Entry 6H67 (electron microscopy, 3.60 A resolution); this record covers chains M and N of the 17 polymer chains in the assembly.

== Chain M ==
Name: DNA-directed RNA polymerase I subunit RPA49
From: Saccharomyces cerevisiae (strain ATCC 204508 / S288c)
Reference sequence: Q01080 (RPA49_YEAST); numbering as in UniProt (aligned over 1-415)
Amino-acid sequence (415 residues; row label = number of the first residue in the row):
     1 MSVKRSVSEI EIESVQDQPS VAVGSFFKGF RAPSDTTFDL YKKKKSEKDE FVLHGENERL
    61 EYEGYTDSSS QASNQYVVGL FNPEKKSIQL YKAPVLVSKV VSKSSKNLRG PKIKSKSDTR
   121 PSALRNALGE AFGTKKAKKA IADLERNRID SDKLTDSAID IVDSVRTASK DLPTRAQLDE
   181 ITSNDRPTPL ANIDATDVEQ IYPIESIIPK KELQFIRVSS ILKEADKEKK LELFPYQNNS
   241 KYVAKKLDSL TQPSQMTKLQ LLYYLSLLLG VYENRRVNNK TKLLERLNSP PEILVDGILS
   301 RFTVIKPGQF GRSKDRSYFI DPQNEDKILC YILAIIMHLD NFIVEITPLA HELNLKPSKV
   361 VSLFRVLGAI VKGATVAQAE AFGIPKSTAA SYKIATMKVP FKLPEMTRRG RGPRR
Disordered / not traced: 1-7, 116-415
UniProt features mapped onto this chain:
  - modified residue (Phosphoserine): Ser34, Ser151

== Chain N ==
Name: DNA-directed RNA polymerase I subunit RPA34
From: Saccharomyces cerevisiae (strain ATCC 204508 / S288c)
Reference sequence: P47006 (RPA34_YEAST); residue numbers follow UniProt; this construct covers 1-233
Amino-acid sequence (233 residues; numbered 1 to 233; the number before each row is that of its first residue):
     1 MSKLSKDYVS DSDSDDEVIS NEFSIPDGFK KCKHLKNFPL NGDNKKKAKQ QQVWLIKFPS
    61 NVDISKLKSL PVDFESSTTM TIDKHDYKIM DDTDIESSLT QDNLSNMTLL VPSESKESLK
   121 IASTAKDNAP LQFDKVFSVS ETAKIPAIDY SKVRVPRKDV PKVEGLKLEH FATGYDAEDF
   181 HVAEEVKENK KEPKKRSHHD DEEESSEKKK KKKEKREKRE KKDKKDKKKK HRD
Disordered / not traced: 1-23, 42-49, 73-77, 181-233
UniProt features mapped onto this chain:
  - modified residue (Phosphoserine): Ser10, Ser12, Ser14, Ser60

== Interface between chain M and chain N ==
Pairs across the interface - 84 pairs, chain M then chain N:
  Ser8(M) with Leu70(N); Pro71(N); Val72(N)
  Ile10(M) with Trp54(N), hydrophobic; Leu70(N)
  Ile12(M) with Leu67(N); Lys68(N)
  Val15(M) with Ile64(N)
  Gln16(M) with Lys36(N)
  Gln18(M) with Lys36(N)
  Pro19(M) with Leu35(N)
  Ser20(M) with Pro112(N); Leu119(N)
  Val21(M) with Phe38(N), hydrophobic; Leu110(N); Pro112(N)
  Ala22(M) with Leu109(N); Leu110(N), hydrogen bond (backbone-backbone); Leu119(N), hydrophobic
  Val23(M) with Met107(N), hydrophobic; Thr108(N); Leu109(N), hydrophobic
  Gly24(M) with Met107(N); Thr108(N), hydrogen bond (backbone-backbone); Leu110(N)
  Ser25(M) with Asn106(N); Thr108(N)
  Phe26(M) with Asn106(N), hydrogen bond (backbone-backbone); Thr108(N)
  Phe27(M) with Ser105(N); Asn106(N)
  Lys28(M) with Glu96(N), hydrogen bond (side chain-backbone); Leu104(N); Ser105(N); Asn106(N)
  Phe30(M) with Pro130(N)
  Ala32(M) with Ile121(N), hydrophobic
  Phe38(M) with Ser118(N); Leu119(N)
  Asp39(M) with Lys31(N), salt bridge
  Leu40(M) with Lys31(N); Cys32(N)
  Tyr41(M) with Ile25(N), hydrophobic; Phe29(N), hydrophobic; Lys30(N); Lys31(N)
  Lys42(M) with Phe29(N); Lys30(N), hydrogen bond (backbone-backbone)
  Lys43(M) with Gly28(N); Phe29(N)
  Glu50(M) with Phe29(N)
  Val52(M) with Phe29(N), hydrophobic
  Leu53(M) with Leu110(N), hydrophobic
  Ala72(M) with Ser60(N)
  Ser73(M) with Lys57(N), hydrogen bond (backbone-side chain); Phe58(N); Ser60(N)
  Asn74(M) with Lys57(N)
  Gln75(M) with Ile56(N); Phe58(N), hydrogen bond (backbone-backbone); Pro59(N); Val62(N)
  Tyr76(M) with Leu55(N), hydrophobic; Ile56(N); Lys57(N)
  Val77(M) with Trp54(N); Leu55(N); Ile56(N), hydrogen bond (backbone-backbone); Phe58(N), hydrophobic
  Val78(M) with Trp54(N)
  Gly79(M) with Gln52(N); Val53(N); Trp54(N), hydrogen bond (backbone-backbone)
  Leu80(M) with Phe38(N), hydrophobic; Pro39(N); Gln52(N); Val53(N), hydrophobic
  Phe81(M) with Gln52(N), hydrogen bond (backbone-backbone)
  Pro83(M) with Gln50(N)
  Ile88(M) with Trp54(N), hydrophobic
  Gln89(M) with Pro39(N)
  Tyr91(M) with Asn37(N), hydrogen bond (side chain-backbone); Phe38(N), hydrophobic; Pro39(N)
Interface residues without a listed pair, chain M (44 interface residues in all): Glu9, Gly29, Leu90
Interface residues without a listed pair, chain N (48 interface residues in all): Asp27, Gln51, Asp63, Ser69, Asn103, Glu117, Phe133

== Summary ==
44 residues of chain M and 48 residues of chain N are in contact; the contacts include 11 hydrogen bonds and 1
salt bridge. Polar pairs include Asp39(M)-Lys31(N), Lys28(M)-Glu96(N) and Ser73(M)-Lys57(N).
Here chain M is DNA-directed RNA polymerase I subunit RPA49 and chain N is DNA-directed RNA polymerase I
subunit RPA34, both from Saccharomyces cerevisiae (strain ATCC 204508 / S288c). Entry 6H67 (Yeast RNA
polymerase I elongation complex stalled by cyclobutane pyrimidine dimer (CPD)) was determined by electron
microscopy, deposited together with 6H68.
